3ZZM - chains A and B; structure by X-ray diffraction, 2.20 A resolution.

# Chain A (and B)
Molecule: Bifunctional purine biosynthesis protein purh
From: Mycobacterium tuberculosis
Notes: EC 2.1.2.3, 3.5.4.10; chain B of this document is another copy of the same molecule, construct and numbering; everything in this record applies to it too
Reference sequence: P67541 (PUR9_MYCTU); residue numbers follow UniProt; this construct covers 1-523
Chain sequence (523 residues; numbered 1 to 523; the number before each row is that of its first residue):
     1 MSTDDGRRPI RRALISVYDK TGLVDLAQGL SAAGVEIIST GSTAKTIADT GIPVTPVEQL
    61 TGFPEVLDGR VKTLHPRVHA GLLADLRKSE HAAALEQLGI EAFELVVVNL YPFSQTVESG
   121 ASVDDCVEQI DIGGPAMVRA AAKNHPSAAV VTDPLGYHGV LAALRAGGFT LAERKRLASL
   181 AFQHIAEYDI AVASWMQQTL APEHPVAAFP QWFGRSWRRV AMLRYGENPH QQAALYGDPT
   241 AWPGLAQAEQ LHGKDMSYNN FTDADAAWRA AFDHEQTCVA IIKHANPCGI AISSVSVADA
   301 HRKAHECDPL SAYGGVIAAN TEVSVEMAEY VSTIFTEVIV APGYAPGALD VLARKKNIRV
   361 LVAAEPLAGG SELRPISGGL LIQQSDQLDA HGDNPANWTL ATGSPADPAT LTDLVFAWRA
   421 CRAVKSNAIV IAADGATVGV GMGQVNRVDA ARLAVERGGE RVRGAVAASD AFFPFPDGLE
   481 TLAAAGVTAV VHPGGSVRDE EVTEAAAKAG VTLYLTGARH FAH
Disordered / not traced: 1-3 (chain B: 1-5)
Ion coordination: K+: C421, R422, V424, D470, H520
Small-molecule neighbours: JLN (5-(formylamino)-1-(5-O-phosphono-beta-D-ribofuranosyl)-1H-imidazole-4-carboxylic acid): S16, V17, Y18, K20, T40, G41, S42, T43, G69, R70, V71, K72, T73, L74, V108, N109, L110, Y111, I130, D131, I132, G133, G134, M137

# Chain A / chain B interface
Contacting residue pairs (293):
  F63(A) - P76(B)  hydrophobic
  F63(A) - L98(B)  hydrophobic
  V66(A) - L98(B)  hydrophobic
  L67(A) - A80(B)
  L67(A) - A84(B)  hydrophobic
  L67(A) - H91(B)
  L67(A) - A94(B)  hydrophobic
  D68(A) - K88(B)  salt bridge
  D68(A) - H91(B)  salt bridge
  R70(A) - L83(B)  hydrogen bond (side chain-backbone)
  R70(A) - D85(B)
  R70(A) - N144(B)  hydrogen bond
  V71(A) - H79(B)
  V71(A) - A80(B)  hydrophobic
  V71(A) - L83(B)  hydrophobic
  L74(A) - L74(B)
  L74(A) - H75(B)
  L74(A) - P76(B)
  L74(A) - H79(B)
  L74(A) - L83(B)  hydrophobic
  H75(A) - L74(B)
  H75(A) - P76(B)
  P76(A) - F63(B)  hydrophobic
  P76(A) - L74(B)
  P76(A) - H75(B)
  H79(A) - V71(B)
  H79(A) - L74(B)
  A80(A) - L67(B)  hydrophobic
  A80(A) - V71(B)
  L83(A) - R70(B)  hydrogen bond (backbone-side chain)
  L83(A) - V71(B)  hydrophobic
  L83(A) - L74(B)  hydrophobic
  A84(A) - L67(B)  hydrophobic
  K88(A) - D68(B)  salt bridge
  H91(A) - L67(B)
  H91(A) - D68(B)  salt bridge
  A94(A) - L67(B)  hydrophobic
  L98(A) - F63(B)  hydrophobic
  L98(A) - V66(B)  hydrophobic
  D124(A) - R87(B)  salt bridge
  V127(A) - K143(B)
  E128(A) - K143(B)
  I130(A) - K143(B)  hydrogen bond (backbone-side chain)
  I130(A) - F182(B)  hydrophobic
  D131(A) - R139(B)
  I132(A) - L83(B)  hydrophobic
  I132(A) - R139(B)
  I132(A) - A140(B)
  I132(A) - K143(B)
  P135(A) - R139(B)
  A136(A) - I132(B)
  R139(A) - D131(B)  hydrogen bond (side chain-backbone)
  R139(A) - I132(B)
  R139(A) - P135(B)
  R139(A) - Y188(B)
  R139(A) - D189(B)  salt bridge
  A140(A) - I132(B)
  K143(A) - R70(B)
  K143(A) - V127(B)
  K143(A) - E128(B)  hydrogen bond (side chain-backbone)
  K143(A) - I130(B)  hydrogen bond (side chain-backbone)
  K143(A) - I132(B)
  N144(A) - R70(B)
  H145(A) - V127(B)
  H145(A) - L200(B)
  K175(A) - L200(B)
  K175(A) - A201(B)
  R176(A) - A201(B)
  A178(A) - M196(B)
  S179(A) - M196(B)
  S179(A) - Q197(B)  hydrogen bond
  S179(A) - A201(B)
  F182(A) - I130(B)  hydrophobic
  F182(A) - D189(B)
  F182(A) - V192(B)  hydrophobic
  F182(A) - A193(B)
  F182(A) - M196(B)  hydrophobic
  Q183(A) - A193(B)
  Q183(A) - Q197(B)  hydrogen bond
  Q183(A) - W212(B)
  I185(A) - D189(B)
  A186(A) - D189(B)
  A186(A) - W212(B)  hydrophobic
  E187(A) - W212(B)  hydrogen bond
  D189(A) - R139(B)  salt bridge
  D189(A) - I185(B)
  D189(A) - A186(B)
  D189(A) - D189(B)
  I190(A) - I190(B)  hydrophobic
  V192(A) - F182(B)  hydrophobic
  A193(A) - F182(B)
  A193(A) - Q183(B)
  M196(A) - A178(B)
  M196(A) - S179(B)
  M196(A) - F182(B)  hydrophobic
  Q197(A) - S179(B)
  Q197(A) - Q183(B)
  L200(A) - H145(B)
  L200(A) - K175(B)
  A201(A) - K175(B)
  A201(A) - R176(B)
  E203(A) - R219(B)  salt bridge
  A207(A) - R219(B)
  A208(A) - Q232(B)
  F209(A) - R219(B)  hydrogen bond (backbone-side chain)
  F209(A) - M222(B)
  F209(A) - Q232(B)
  F209(A) - A233(B)  hydrophobic
  F209(A) - A234(B)  hydrophobic
  F209(A) - Y236(B)
  P210(A) - R219(B)
  P210(A) - Y236(B)  hydrogen bond (backbone-side chain)
  Q211(A) - R218(B)
  Q211(A) - R219(B)  hydrogen bond (backbone-backbone)
  W212(A) - Q183(B)
  W212(A) - A186(B)  hydrophobic
  W212(A) - E187(B)  hydrogen bond
  W212(A) - S216(B)
  W212(A) - W217(B)
  F213(A) - S216(B)
  F213(A) - W217(B)  hydrogen bond (backbone-backbone)
  F213(A) - Y236(B)  hydrophobic
  G214(A) - R215(B)
  G214(A) - S216(B)
  R215(A) - G214(B)
  R215(A) - R215(B)  hydrogen bond (backbone-backbone)
  S216(A) - W212(B)  hydrogen bond
  S216(A) - F213(B)
  S216(A) - G214(B)
  W217(A) - W212(B)
  W217(A) - F213(B)  hydrogen bond (backbone-backbone)
  W217(A) - L380(B)  hydrophobic
  R218(A) - Q211(B)
  R219(A) - E203(B)  salt bridge
  R219(A) - A207(B)
  R219(A) - F209(B)  hydrogen bond (side chain-backbone)
  R219(A) - P210(B)
  R219(A) - Q211(B)  hydrogen bond (backbone-backbone)
  M222(A) - F209(B)
  L223(A) - L381(B)  hydrophobic
  Y225(A) - R519(B)
  G226(A) - Q383(B)
  E227(A) - Q383(B)  hydrogen bond (backbone-side chain)
  E227(A) - R519(B)  hydrogen bond (backbone-side chain)
  E227(A) - F521(B)
  E227(A) - A522(B)
  E227(A) - H523(B)  salt bridge
  N228(A) - D386(B)
  N228(A) - R519(B)  hydrogen bond
  N228(A) - H520(B)
  N228(A) - F521(B)  hydrogen bond (side chain-backbone)
  H230(A) - Q384(B)
  H230(A) - D386(B)  salt bridge
  H230(A) - A390(B)
  H230(A) - R519(B)
  H230(A) - H520(B)
  Q231(A) - Q383(B)  hydrogen bond
  Q231(A) - Q384(B)  hydrogen bond (side chain-backbone)
  Q231(A) - D386(B)
  Q232(A) - A208(B)
  Q232(A) - F209(B)
  Q232(A) - Q383(B)
  Q232(A) - Q384(B)  hydrogen bond (backbone-side chain)
  A233(A) - F209(B)  hydrophobic
  A233(A) - I382(B)
  A233(A) - Q383(B)
  A234(A) - F209(B)  hydrophobic
  A234(A) - L381(B)
  A234(A) - I382(B)  hydrogen bond (backbone-backbone)
  L235(A) - I376(B)  hydrophobic
  L235(A) - L380(B)
  L235(A) - L381(B)  hydrophobic
  Y236(A) - F209(B)
  Y236(A) - P210(B)  hydrogen bond (side chain-backbone)
  Y236(A) - F213(B)  hydrophobic
  Y236(A) - G379(B)
  Y236(A) - L380(B)  hydrogen bond (backbone-backbone)
  Y236(A) - I382(B)  hydrophobic
  G237(A) - G378(B)
  D238(A) - G378(B)  hydrogen bond (backbone-backbone)
  G244(A) - S377(B)
  L245(A) - S377(B)  hydrogen bond (backbone-side chain)
  A246(A) - I376(B)
  A246(A) - S377(B)  hydrogen bond (backbone-backbone)
  A246(A) - G378(B)
  A246(A) - G379(B)
  Q247(A) - G378(B)  hydrogen bond (side chain-backbone)
  Y258(A) - R374(B)
  Y258(A) - L381(B)  hydrophobic
  Y258(A) - Q383(B)  hydrogen bond
  N259(A) - R519(B)
  F261(A) - L381(B)  hydrophobic
  T262(A) - L381(B)
  D265(A) - I376(B)
  D265(A) - S377(B)  hydrogen bond
  K283(A) - V445(B)
  H284(A) - S426(B)
  H284(A) - F521(B)
  H284(A) - A522(B)
  H284(A) - H523(B)
  A285(A) - H523(B)
  N286(A) - S426(B)  hydrogen bond (side chain-backbone)
  N286(A) - G443(B)  hydrogen bond (side chain-backbone)
  N286(A) - Q444(B)  hydrogen bond (side chain-backbone)
  N286(A) - V445(B)
  C288(A) - V445(B)  hydrophobic
  D308(A) - V445(B)
  S311(A) - V445(B)
  L373(A) - P375(B)
  R374(A) - Y258(B)
  R374(A) - T262(B)
  P375(A) - L373(B)
  I376(A) - L235(B)  hydrophobic
  I376(A) - A246(B)
  I376(A) - D265(B)
  S377(A) - G244(B)
  S377(A) - L245(B)  hydrogen bond (side chain-backbone)
  S377(A) - A246(B)  hydrogen bond (backbone-backbone)
  S377(A) - D265(B)  hydrogen bond
  G378(A) - G237(B)
  G378(A) - D238(B)  hydrogen bond (backbone-backbone)
  G378(A) - A246(B)
  G378(A) - Q247(B)  hydrogen bond (backbone-side chain)
  G379(A) - Y236(B)
  G379(A) - D238(B)
  G379(A) - A246(B)
  L380(A) - W217(B)  hydrophobic
  L380(A) - L235(B)
  L380(A) - Y236(B)  hydrogen bond (backbone-backbone)
  L381(A) - L223(B)  hydrophobic
  L381(A) - A234(B)
  L381(A) - L235(B)  hydrophobic
  L381(A) - Y258(B)  hydrophobic
  L381(A) - T262(B)
  I382(A) - A233(B)
  I382(A) - A234(B)  hydrogen bond (backbone-backbone)
  I382(A) - Y236(B)  hydrophobic
  Q383(A) - G226(B)
  Q383(A) - E227(B)  hydrogen bond (side chain-backbone)
  Q383(A) - Q231(B)  hydrogen bond
  Q383(A) - Q232(B)
  Q383(A) - A233(B)
  Q383(A) - Y258(B)  hydrogen bond
  Q384(A) - H230(B)
  Q384(A) - Q231(B)  hydrogen bond (backbone-side chain)
  Q384(A) - Q232(B)  hydrogen bond (side chain-backbone)
  D386(A) - N228(B)
  D386(A) - H230(B)  salt bridge
  D386(A) - Q231(B)
  A390(A) - H230(B)
  S426(A) - N286(B)  hydrogen bond (backbone-side chain)
  N427(A) - H284(B)
  M442(A) - G443(B)
  M442(A) - Q444(B)  hydrogen bond (backbone-side chain)
  M442(A) - V445(B)
  G443(A) - N286(B)  hydrogen bond (backbone-side chain)
  G443(A) - M442(B)
  Q444(A) - N286(B)
  Q444(A) - M442(B)  hydrogen bond (side chain-backbone)
  Q444(A) - Q444(B)
  Q444(A) - L453(B)
  V445(A) - K283(B)
  V445(A) - H284(B)
  V445(A) - N286(B)
  V445(A) - P287(B)
  V445(A) - D308(B)
  V445(A) - S311(B)
  V445(A) - M442(B)  hydrophobic
  V445(A) - R457(B)
  N446(A) - L310(B)
  D449(A) - R457(B)  salt bridge
  L453(A) - Q444(B)
  L453(A) - L453(B)  hydrophobic
  R457(A) - V445(B)
  R457(A) - N446(B)
  R457(A) - D449(B)  salt bridge
  R519(A) - Y225(B)  hydrogen bond
  R519(A) - E227(B)  hydrogen bond (side chain-backbone)
  R519(A) - N228(B)
  R519(A) - P229(B)
  R519(A) - H230(B)
  R519(A) - N259(B)
  H520(A) - N228(B)
  H520(A) - H230(B)
  F521(A) - E227(B)
  F521(A) - N228(B)  hydrogen bond (backbone-side chain)
  F521(A) - H284(B)
  A522(A) - E227(B)
  H523(A) - E227(B)  salt bridge
  H523(A) - N259(B)
  H523(A) - H284(B)
  H523(A) - A285(B)
  H523(A) - H523(B)
Interface residues without a listed pair, chain A (134 interface residues in all): D85, R87, Y111, Y188, P229, A241, W242, P287, L310, E372, S385, D389, E456
Interface residues without a listed pair, chain B (135 interface residues in all): P64, I100, D124, A136, A142, W242, F261, E372, S385, D389, N427, E456, F475

# Summary
The interface between chain A and chain B involves 134 residues on one side and 135 on the other, with 58
hydrogen bonds and 15 salt bridges. Polar pairs include D68(A)-K88(B), D68(A)-H91(B) and D124(A)-R87(B). Bound
to chain A: compound JLN.
Chain A and chain B are both Bifunctional purine biosynthesis protein purh (Mycobacterium tuberculosis); the
structure, Crystal structure of Mycobacterium tuberculosis PurH with a novel bound nucleotide CFAIR, at 2.2 A
resolution, was determined by X-ray diffraction.
